PDB entry 2PD3 | X-ray diffraction, 2.50 A resolution | chains B and D of the 4 polymer chains in the assembly

== Chain B (and D) ==
Name: Enoyl-[acyl-carrier-protein] reductase [NADH]
From: Helicobacter pylori
Notes: EC 1.3.1.9; chain D of this document is another copy of the same molecule, construct and numbering; everything in this record applies to it too
UniProtKB: O24990 (FABI_HELPY); numbering as in UniProt (aligned over 1-275)
Sequence (275 residues; row label = number of the first residue in the row):
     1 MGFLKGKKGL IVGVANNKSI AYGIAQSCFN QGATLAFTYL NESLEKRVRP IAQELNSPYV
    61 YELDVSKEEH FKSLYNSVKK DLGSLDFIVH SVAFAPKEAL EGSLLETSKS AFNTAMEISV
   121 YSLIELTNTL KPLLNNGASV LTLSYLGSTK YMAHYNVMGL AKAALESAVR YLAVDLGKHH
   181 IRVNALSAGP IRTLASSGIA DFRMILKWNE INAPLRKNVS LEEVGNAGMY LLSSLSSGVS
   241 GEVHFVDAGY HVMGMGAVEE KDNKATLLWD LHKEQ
Not modelled in the structure: 1
Ligand contacts:
  - NAD (nicotinamide-adenine-dinucleotide): G13, V14, A15, N16, S19, I20, L40, L44, L63, D64, V65, S66, S91, V92, A93, F94, I118, L143, S144, Y145, Y155, K162, A188, G189, P190, I191, T193, L194, A195, S196, F202
  - triclosan (TCL): A93, F94, A95, L100, Y145, Y155, M158, K162, P190, A195, S196, I199, F202
Swiss-Prot annotation at these positions:
  - active site (Proton acceptor): Y145, Y155
  - binding site (NAD(+)): G13, S19, I20, D64, V65, V92, K162, I191 to A195
  - binding site (substrate): A95
  - site: R203 (Involved in acyl-ACP binding)

== How chain B and chain D interact ==
Residue-residue contacts (68):
  F3(B) - Q31(D)
  Q31(B) - F3(D)
  R170(B) - V252(D)
  A173(B) - P214(D)
  V174(B) - P214(D)  hydrophobic
  V174(B) - M253(D)  hydrophobic
  D175(B) - E259(D)
  G177(B) - P214(D)
  G177(B) - L215(D)
  K178(B) - P214(D)
  K178(B) - R216(D)
  K178(B) - E259(D)  salt bridge
  K178(B) - E260(D)  salt bridge
  H180(B) - L215(D)
  I181(B) - L215(D)
  R182(B) - L215(D)
  P214(B) - A173(D)
  P214(B) - G177(D)
  P214(B) - K178(D)
  L215(B) - H180(D)
  L215(B) - I181(D)
  L215(B) - R182(D)
  L215(B) - S237(D)
  R216(B) - K178(D)
  E223(B) - S237(D)  hydrogen bond
  E223(B) - G238(D)
  N226(B) - L235(D)
  A227(B) - Y230(D)
  Y230(B) - A227(D)
  Y230(B) - Y230(D)  hydrophobic
  Y230(B) - H244(D)  hydrogen bond
  L235(B) - N226(D)
  L235(B) - A227(D)
  S237(B) - L215(D)
  S237(B) - E223(D)  hydrogen bond
  G238(B) - E223(D)  hydrogen bond (backbone-side chain)
  G238(B) - V246(D)
  G238(B) - D247(D)  hydrogen bond (backbone-backbone)
  G238(B) - A248(D)  hydrogen bond (backbone-backbone)
  V239(B) - H244(D)
  V239(B) - F245(D)
  S240(B) - G249(D)
  S240(B) - H251(D)
  G241(B) - H251(D)  hydrogen bond (backbone-side chain)
  G241(B) - V252(D)
  E242(B) - V243(D)
  E242(B) - H244(D)  salt bridge
  E242(B) - F245(D)  hydrogen bond (side chain-backbone)
  E242(B) - H251(D)  salt bridge
  H244(B) - Y230(D)  hydrogen bond
  H244(B) - V239(D)
  H244(B) - E242(D)  salt bridge
  F245(B) - V239(D)
  F245(B) - E242(D)  hydrogen bond (backbone-side chain)
  V246(B) - G238(D)
  D247(B) - G238(D)  hydrogen bond (backbone-backbone)
  A248(B) - G238(D)  hydrogen bond (backbone-backbone)
  G249(B) - G238(D)
  G249(B) - S240(D)
  H251(B) - S240(D)
  H251(B) - G241(D)  hydrogen bond (side chain-backbone)
  H251(B) - E242(D)  salt bridge
  V252(B) - R170(D)
  V252(B) - G241(D)
  M253(B) - V174(D)  hydrophobic
  E259(B) - D175(D)
  E259(B) - K178(D)  salt bridge
  E260(B) - K178(D)
Other interface residues (no listed pair), chain B (39 interface residues in all): K217, V219, V243
Other interface residues (no listed pair), chain D (38 interface residues in all): V219

== In short ==
39 residues of chain B face 38 of chain D across their interface; the contacts include 13 hydrogen bonds and 7
salt bridges. Among the polar pairs are K178(B)-E259(D), K178(B)-E260(D) and E242(B)-H244(D). Chain B binds
NAD and triclosan.
Chain B and chain D are both Enoyl-[acyl-carrier-protein] reductase [NADH] (Helicobacter pylori); the
structure, Crystal Structure of the Helicobacter pylori Enoyl-Acyl Carrier Protein Reductase in Complex with
Hydroxydiphenyl Ether Compounds ..., was determined by X-ray diffraction, deposited together with 2PD4.
